PDB entry 6W2D | electron microscopy, 4.00 A resolution | chains P and f of the 21 polymer chains in the assembly

[Chain P]
Protein: Major capsid protein
Organism: Epstein-Barr virus (strain B95-8)
Reference sequence: P03226 (MCP_EBVB9); residue numbers follow UniProt; this construct covers 1-1381
Chain sequence (1381 residues; row label = number of the first residue in the row):
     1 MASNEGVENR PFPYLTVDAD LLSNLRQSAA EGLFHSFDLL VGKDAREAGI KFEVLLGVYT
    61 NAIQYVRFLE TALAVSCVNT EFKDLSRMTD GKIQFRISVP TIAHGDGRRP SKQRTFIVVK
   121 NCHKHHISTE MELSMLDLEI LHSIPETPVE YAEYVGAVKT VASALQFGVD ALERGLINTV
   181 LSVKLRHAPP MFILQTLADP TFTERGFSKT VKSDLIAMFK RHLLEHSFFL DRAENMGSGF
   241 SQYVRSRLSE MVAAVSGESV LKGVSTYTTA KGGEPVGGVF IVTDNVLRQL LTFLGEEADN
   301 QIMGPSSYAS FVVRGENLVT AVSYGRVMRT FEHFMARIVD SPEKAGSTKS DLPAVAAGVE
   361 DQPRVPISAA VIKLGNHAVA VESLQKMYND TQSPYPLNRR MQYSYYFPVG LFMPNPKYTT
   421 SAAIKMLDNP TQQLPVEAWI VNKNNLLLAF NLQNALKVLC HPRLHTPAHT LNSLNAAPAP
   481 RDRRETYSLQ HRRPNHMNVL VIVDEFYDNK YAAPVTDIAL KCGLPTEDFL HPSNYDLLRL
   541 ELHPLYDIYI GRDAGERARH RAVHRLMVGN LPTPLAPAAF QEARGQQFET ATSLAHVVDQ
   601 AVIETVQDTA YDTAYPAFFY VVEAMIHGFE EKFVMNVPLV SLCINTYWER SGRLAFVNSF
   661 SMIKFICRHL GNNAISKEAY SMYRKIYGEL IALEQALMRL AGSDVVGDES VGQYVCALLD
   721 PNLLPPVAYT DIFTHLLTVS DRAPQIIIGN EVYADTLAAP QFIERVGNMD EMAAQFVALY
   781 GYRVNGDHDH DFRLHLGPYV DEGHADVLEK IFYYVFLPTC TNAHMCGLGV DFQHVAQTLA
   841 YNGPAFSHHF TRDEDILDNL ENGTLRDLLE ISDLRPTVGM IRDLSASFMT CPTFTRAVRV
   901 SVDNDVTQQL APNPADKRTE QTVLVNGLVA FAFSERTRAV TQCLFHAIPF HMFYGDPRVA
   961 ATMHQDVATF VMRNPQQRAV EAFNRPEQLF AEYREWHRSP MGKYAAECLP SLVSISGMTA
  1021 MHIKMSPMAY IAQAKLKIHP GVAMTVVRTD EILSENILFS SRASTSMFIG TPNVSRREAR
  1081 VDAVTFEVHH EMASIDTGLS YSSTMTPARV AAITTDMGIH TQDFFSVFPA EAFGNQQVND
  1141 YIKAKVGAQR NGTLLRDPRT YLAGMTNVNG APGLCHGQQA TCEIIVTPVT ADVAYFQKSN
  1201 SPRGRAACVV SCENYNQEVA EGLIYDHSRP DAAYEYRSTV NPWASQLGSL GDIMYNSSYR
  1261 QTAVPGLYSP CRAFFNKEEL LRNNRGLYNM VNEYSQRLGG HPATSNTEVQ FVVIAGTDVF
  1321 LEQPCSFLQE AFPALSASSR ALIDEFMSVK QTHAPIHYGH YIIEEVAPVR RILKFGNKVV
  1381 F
Not modelled in the structure: 1-28, 256-264, 342-361, 1148-1176, 1300-1311

[Chain f]
Protein: Triplex capsid protein 1
Organism: Epstein-Barr virus (strain B95-8)
Reference sequence: P03187 (TRX1_EBVB9); residues 1-364 here = UniProt positions 1-364
Chain sequence (364 residues; numbered 1 to 364; the number before each row is that of its first residue):
     1 MKVQGSVDRR RLQRRIAGLL PPPARRLNIS RGSEFTRDVR GLVEEHAQAS SLSAAAVWRA
    61 GLLAPGEVAV AGGGSGGGSF SWSGWRPPVF GDFLIHASSF NNAEATGTPL FQFKQSDPFS
   121 GVDAVFTPLS LFILMNHGRG VAARVEAGGG LTRMANLLYD SPATLADLVP DFGRLVADRR
   181 FHNFITPVGP LVENIKSTYL NKITTVVHGP VVSKAIPRST VKVTVPQEAF VDLDAWLSGG
   241 AGGGGGVCFV GGLGLQPCPA DARLYVALTY EEAGPRFTFF QSSRGHCQIM NILRIYYSPS
   301 IMHRYAVVQP LHIEELTFGA VACLGTFSAT DGWRRSAFNY RGSSLPVVEI DSFYSNVSDW
   361 EVIL
Not modelled in the structure: 63-83, 137-149, 239-253
From the paper describing this entry:
  - conformationally variable residues (order/disorder transition): Leu-63 to Ser-83

[Chain P / chain f interface]
Contacting residue pairs (47; chain P residue first):
  Glu-81(P) / Ser-30(f)
  Asp-84(P) / Arg-26(f)  salt bridge
  Ser-86(P) / Pro-217(f)
  Met-88(P) / Ile-216(f)
  Thr-89(P) / Ile-216(f)
  Lys-124(P) / Ala-215(f)
  Met-135(P) / His-46(f)
  Leu-138(P) / Val-43(f)  hydrophobic
  Leu-138(P) / His-46(f)
  His-142(P) / Val-43(f)  hydrogen bond (side chain-backbone)
  His-142(P) / Glu-44(f)
  His-142(P) / Ala-47(f)
  Leu-165(P) / Val-39(f)  hydrophobic
  Arg-186(P) / Ile-195(f)
  Thr-1071(P) / Arg-26(f)
  Thr-1071(P) / Leu-27(f)
  Thr-1071(P) / Asn-28(f)
  Pro-1072(P) / Arg-26(f)
  Pro-1072(P) / Leu-27(f)  hydrogen bond (backbone-backbone)
  Pro-1072(P) / Ile-29(f)  hydrophobic
  Asn-1073(P) / Arg-25(f)
  Asn-1073(P) / Arg-26(f)  hydrogen bond
  Val-1074(P) / Arg-25(f)  hydrogen bond (backbone-backbone)
  Val-1074(P) / Leu-27(f)  hydrophobic
  Arg-1076(P) / His-46(f)  hydrogen bond
  Val-1084(P) / His-46(f)
  Phe-1086(P) / Leu-42(f)  hydrophobic
  Ser-1257(P) / Ala-163(f)
  Ser-1257(P) / Asp-167(f)  hydrogen bond
  Gln-1261(P) / Pro-170(f)
  Gln-1261(P) / Asp-171(f)
  Pro-1265(P) / Ser-116(f)  hydrogen bond (backbone-side chain)
  Gly-1266(P) / Ser-116(f)
  Gly-1266(P) / Asp-117(f)
  Gly-1266(P) / Pro-118(f)
  Arg-1272(P) / Asp-167(f)  salt bridge
  Glu-1278(P) / Ser-161(f)
  Glu-1278(P) / Ala-163(f)  hydrogen bond (side chain-backbone)
  Glu-1278(P) / Thr-164(f)  hydrogen bond (side chain-backbone)
  Arg-1282(P) / His-96(f)  hydrogen bond
  Arg-1282(P) / Ser-98(f)
  Asn-1283(P) / Tyr-199(f)  hydrogen bond
  Gly-1316(P) / Lys-196(f)
  Asp-1318(P) / Ser-197(f)
  Asp-1318(P) / Thr-198(f)  hydrogen bond (backbone-side chain)
  Phe-1320(P) / Tyr-199(f)  hydrophobic
  Phe-1327(P) / Tyr-199(f)
Also at the interface, not in a pair above, chain P (34 interface residues in all): Glu-173, Ala-1079, Ala-1263, Val-1319
Also at the interface, not in a pair above, chain f (34 interface residues in all): Phe-35, Ala-49, Pro-162

[In short]
The chain P/chain f interface involves 34 residues from each chain; the contacts include 12 hydrogen bonds and
2 salt bridges. Polar contacts include Asp-84(P)/Arg-26(f), Arg-1272(P)/Asp-167(f) and His-142(P)/Val-43(f).
The paper reports conformational variability at Leu-63(f).
Here chain P is Major capsid protein and chain f is Triplex capsid protein 1, both from Epstein-Barr virus
(strain B95-8). Entry 6W2D (Structures of Capsid and Capsid-Associated Tegument Complex inside the
Epstein-Barr Virus) was determined by electron microscopy (same publication as 6W19 and 6W2E).
